PDB entry 5OM6 | X-ray diffraction, 1.85 A resolution | chains A and B

== Chain A ==
Molecule: Alpha-1-antichymotrypsin
Organism: Homo sapiens
UniProtKB: P01011 (AACT_HUMAN); residues 3-360 here correspond to UniProt positions 26-383 (UniProt number = residue number + 23)
Amino-acid sequence (369 residues; row label = number of the first residue in the row; numbers below 1 keep their minus sign (Met-8 is residue -8)):
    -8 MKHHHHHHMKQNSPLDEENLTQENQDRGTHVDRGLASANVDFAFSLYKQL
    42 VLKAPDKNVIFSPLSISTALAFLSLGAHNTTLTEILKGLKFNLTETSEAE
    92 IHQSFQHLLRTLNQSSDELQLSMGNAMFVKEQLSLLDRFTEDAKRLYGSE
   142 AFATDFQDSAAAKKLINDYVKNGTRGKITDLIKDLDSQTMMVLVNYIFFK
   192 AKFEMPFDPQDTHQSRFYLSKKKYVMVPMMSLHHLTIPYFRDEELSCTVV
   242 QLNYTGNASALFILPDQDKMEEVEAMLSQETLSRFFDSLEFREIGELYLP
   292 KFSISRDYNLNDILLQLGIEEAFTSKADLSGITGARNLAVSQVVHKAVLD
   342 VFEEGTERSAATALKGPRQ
Unresolved in the structure: -8 to 21
Sequence notes: initiating methionine (-8); expression tag (-7 to 2); engineered mutation Arg24 (Leu47 in P01011), Phe194 (Trp217 in P01011), Tyr215 (Trp238 in P01011), Gln242 (Glu265 in P01011), Asn244 (Lys267 in P01011), Ser269 (Leu292 in P01011), Gln270 (Pro293 in P01011), Ser274 (Lys297 in P01011), Phe276 (Trp299 in P01011), Phe277 (Arg300 in P01011), Arg349 (Ala372 in P01011), Leu355 (Val378 in P01011), Gly357 (Ile380 in P01011), Pro358 (Thr381 in P01011), Arg359 (Leu382 in P01011), Gln360 (Leu383 in P01011)
Curated features (UniProtKB/Swiss-Prot):
  - DNA-binding region: Lys212 to Lys214
  - region: Gly346 to Glu348, Ser350 to Ala354, Lys356 (RCL)
  - glycosylation (N-linked (GlcNAc...) asparagine): Asn10, Asn70, Asn83, Asn104, Asn163, Asn248

== Chain B ==
Molecule: Alpha-1-antichymotrypsin
Organism: Homo sapiens
UniProtKB: P01011 (AACT_HUMAN); residues 361-400 here correspond to UniProt positions 384-423 (UniProt number = residue number + 23)
Amino-acid sequence (40 residues; row label = number of the first residue in the row):
   361 ITAVETRTIVRFNRPFLMIIVDHFTWSIFFMSKVTNPKQA
Unresolved in the structure: 400
Sequence notes: engineered mutation Ile361 (Ser384 in P01011), Thr362 (Ala385 in P01011), Ala363 (Leu386 in P01011), Asp382 (Pro405 in P01011), His383 (Thr406 in P01011), Phe384 (Asp407 in P01011), Trp386 (Gln409 in P01011), Ser387 (Asn410 in P01011)

== Chain A / chain B interface ==
Pairs across the interface - 115 pairs, chain A then chain B:
  Ala27(A) - Thr385(B)
  Ala27(A) - Trp386(B)  hydrophobic
  Asn30(A) - Thr385(B)  hydrogen bond (side chain-backbone)
  Asn30(A) - Trp386(B)
  Val31(A) - Trp386(B)
  Ala34(A) - Ile388(B)  hydrophobic
  Phe35(A) - Met391(B)  hydrophobic
  Tyr38(A) - Leu377(B)
  Tyr38(A) - Met391(B)  hydrophobic
  Tyr38(A) - Lys393(B)
  Val42(A) - Lys393(B)
  Pro46(A) - Lys393(B)  hydrogen bond (backbone-side chain)
  Asp47(A) - Thr395(B)  hydrogen bond (backbone-side chain)
  Lys48(A) - Lys393(B)
  Lys48(A) - Thr395(B)
  Asn49(A) - Lys393(B)
  Asn49(A) - Val394(B)
  Asn49(A) - Thr395(B)  hydrogen bond (side chain-backbone)
  Asn49(A) - Asn396(B)  hydrogen bond (side chain-backbone)
  Val50(A) - Met391(B)
  Val50(A) - Ser392(B)
  Val50(A) - Lys393(B)  hydrogen bond (backbone-backbone)
  Ile51(A) - Phe390(B)  hydrophobic
  Ile51(A) - Met391(B)
  Phe52(A) - Phe390(B)
  Phe52(A) - Met391(B)  hydrogen bond (backbone-backbone)
  Ser53(A) - Phe389(B)  hydrogen bond (side chain-backbone)
  Pro54(A) - Ile388(B)
  Pro54(A) - Phe390(B)
  Leu55(A) - Ser387(B)
  Leu55(A) - Ile388(B)  hydrogen bond (backbone-backbone)
  Leu55(A) - Phe389(B)  hydrophobic
  Leu99(A) - Asp382(B)
  Leu99(A) - Thr385(B)
  Leu99(A) - Ser387(B)
  Leu103(A) - Phe389(B)  hydrophobic
  Arg207(A) - Asn373(B)
  Phe208(A) - Phe372(B)
  Phe208(A) - Asn373(B)
  Phe208(A) - Arg374(B)
  Phe208(A) - Pro375(B)
  Phe208(A) - Val394(B)
  Phe208(A) - Thr395(B)
  Phe208(A) - Pro397(B)
  Tyr209(A) - Asn373(B)  hydrogen bond (backbone-backbone)
  Tyr209(A) - Arg374(B)
  Tyr209(A) - Pro375(B)
  Leu210(A) - Thr395(B)
  Leu210(A) - Asn396(B)
  Val216(A) - Lys398(B)
  Met217(A) - Lys398(B)
  Val218(A) - Pro397(B)  hydrophobic
  Pro219(A) - Lys398(B)
  Met220(A) - Phe372(B)
  Tyr230(A) - Thr368(B)
  Tyr230(A) - Val370(B)  hydrophobic
  Val241(A) - Phe372(B)  hydrophobic
  Ser250(A) - Ile380(B)
  Ala251(A) - Ile379(B)
  Ala251(A) - Ile380(B)  hydrophobic
  Leu252(A) - Leu377(B)
  Leu252(A) - Met378(B)
  Leu252(A) - Ile379(B)  hydrogen bond (backbone-backbone)
  Phe253(A) - Phe372(B)  hydrophobic
  Phe253(A) - Leu377(B)
  Phe253(A) - Met378(B)  hydrophobic
  Ile254(A) - Phe376(B)
  Ile254(A) - Leu377(B)  hydrogen bond (backbone-backbone)
  Ile254(A) - Ile379(B)  hydrophobic
  Leu255(A) - Val370(B)  hydrophobic
  Leu255(A) - Arg371(B)
  Leu255(A) - Phe372(B)  hydrophobic
  Leu255(A) - Arg374(B)
  Pro256(A) - Arg374(B)  hydrogen bond (backbone-side chain)
  Pro256(A) - Pro375(B)
  Pro256(A) - Phe376(B)
  Asp257(A) - Arg374(B)
  Gln258(A) - Arg374(B)
  Gln258(A) - Pro375(B)
  Met261(A) - Pro375(B)
  Met261(A) - Phe376(B)
  Met261(A) - Leu377(B)  hydrophobic
  Met261(A) - Lys393(B)
  Glu265(A) - Lys393(B)  salt bridge
  Leu268(A) - Met391(B)  hydrophobic
  Gln270(A) - Trp386(B)
  Leu273(A) - Val381(B)  hydrophobic
  Leu273(A) - Trp386(B)  hydrophobic
  Ser274(A) - Trp386(B)
  Phe277(A) - Val381(B)  hydrophobic
  Ile285(A) - Thr368(B)
  Gly286(A) - Thr366(B)
  Gly286(A) - Thr368(B)  hydrogen bond (backbone-backbone)
  Glu287(A) - Thr368(B)
  Glu287(A) - Ile369(B)
  Glu287(A) - Val370(B)  hydrogen bond (backbone-backbone)
  Leu288(A) - Val370(B)
  Leu288(A) - Phe372(B)  hydrophobic
  Tyr289(A) - Ile369(B)  hydrophobic
  Tyr289(A) - Val370(B)  hydrogen bond (backbone-backbone)
  Tyr289(A) - Arg371(B)
  Tyr289(A) - Phe372(B)  hydrogen bond (backbone-backbone)
  Leu290(A) - Phe372(B)  hydrophobic
  Pro291(A) - Phe372(B)
  Phe293(A) - Val394(B)  hydrophobic
  Phe293(A) - Pro397(B)
  Ile295(A) - Val394(B)  hydrophobic
  Ile295(A) - Pro397(B)
  Val339(A) - Phe390(B)
  Leu340(A) - Met378(B)  hydrophobic
  Leu340(A) - Ser392(B)
  Arg349(A) - Met378(B)
  Arg349(A) - Ile380(B)
  Arg349(A) - Phe390(B)
  Ser350(A) - Phe390(B)
Other interface residues (no listed pair), chain A (69 interface residues in all): Asp23, His225, Thr239, Asn248, Val264, Arg283, Ser294, Ala338, Val342, Ala351
Other interface residues (no listed pair), chain B (35 interface residues in all): Val364, Arg367, His383, Phe384, Gln399

== In short ==
The interface between chain A and chain B involves 69 residues on one side and 35 on the other; the contacts
include 17 hydrogen bonds and 1 salt bridge. Polar contacts include Glu265(A)-Lys393(B), Asn30(A)-Thr385(B)
and Pro46(A)-Lys393(B). UniProt lists a DNA-binding region on chain A.
Here chain A is Alpha-1-antichymotrypsin and chain B is Alpha-1-antichymotrypsin, both from Homo sapiens.
Entry 5OM6 (Crystal structure of Alpha1-antichymotrypsin variant DBS-I-allo2: a MMP9-cleavable drug-binding
serpin for doxycycline) was determined by X-ray diffraction, deposited together with 5OM2, 5OM3, 5OM5, 5OM7,
5OM8 and 6FTP.
